PDB entry 8TFC | electron microscopy, 6.90 A resolution (low resolution: residue-level contacts below are approximate; hydrogen-bond / salt-bridge calls are withheld) | chains B and D of the 8 polymer chains in the assembly

# Chain B (and D)
Molecule: Glutamine synthetase
Source organism: Methanosarcina mazei Go1
Notes: EC 6.3.1.2; chain D of this document is another copy of the same molecule, construct and numbering; everything in this record applies to it too
Reference sequence: Q8PY99 (GLNA1_METMA); residue numbers follow UniProt; this construct covers 1-447
Chain sequence (467 residues; row label = number of the first residue in the row; numbers below 1 keep their minus sign (Met-19 is residue -19)):
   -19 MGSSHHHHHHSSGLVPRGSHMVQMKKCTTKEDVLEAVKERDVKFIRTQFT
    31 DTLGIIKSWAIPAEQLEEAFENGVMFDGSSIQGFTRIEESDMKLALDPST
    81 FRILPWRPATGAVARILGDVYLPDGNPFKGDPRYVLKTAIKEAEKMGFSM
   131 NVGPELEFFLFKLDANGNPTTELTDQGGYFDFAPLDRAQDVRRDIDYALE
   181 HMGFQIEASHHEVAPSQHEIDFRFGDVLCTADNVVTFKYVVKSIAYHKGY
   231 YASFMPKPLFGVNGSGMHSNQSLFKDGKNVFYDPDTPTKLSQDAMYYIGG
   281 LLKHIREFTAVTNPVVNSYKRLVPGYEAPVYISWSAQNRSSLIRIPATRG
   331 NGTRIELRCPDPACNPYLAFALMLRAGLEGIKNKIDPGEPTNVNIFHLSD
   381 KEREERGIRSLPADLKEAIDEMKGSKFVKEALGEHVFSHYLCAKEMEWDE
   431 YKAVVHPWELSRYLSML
Unresolved in the structure: -19 to 4, 63-69
Sequence notes: initiating methionine (-19); expression tag (-18 to 0)
From the paper describing this entry:
  - catalytic residues: Asp57 (citing earlier work)
  - mutagenesis - D57A, F204A, E307A, R319A: decreased catalytic activity

# Chain B / chain D interface
Contacting residue pairs (43; chain B residue first):
  Phe24(B) - Arg173(D)
  Phe24(B) - Asp176(D)
  Phe24(B) - Tyr177(D)
  Arg26(B) - Phe162(D)
  Ile35(B) - Asp161(D)
  Ile36(B) - Asp161(D)
  Ile36(B) - Phe162(D)
  Lys37(B) - Tyr159(D)
  Lys37(B) - Phe160(D)
  Lys37(B) - Asp161(D)
  Ser38(B) - Phe160(D)
  Ser38(B) - Phe162(D)
  Trp39(B) - Phe160(D)
  Trp39(B) - Ala188(D)
  Trp39(B) - Ser189(D)
  Trp39(B) - His190(D)
  Ala40(B) - Ala188(D)
  Ala40(B) - Ser189(D)
  Pro42(B) - Glu180(D)
  Pro42(B) - Ile186(D)
  Pro42(B) - Glu187(D)
  Glu44(B) - Glu180(D)
  Gln45(B) - Ile186(D)
  Asp57(B) - Tyr159(D)
  Asp57(B) - Arg319(D)
  Ser59(B) - Arg319(D)
  Ser60(B) - Tyr159(D)
  Ser60(B) - Phe160(D)
  Ser70(B) - Arg319(D)
  Asp71(B) - Arg324(D)
  Asp71(B) - Ala327(D)
  Trp86(B) - Gln169(D)
  Pro88(B) - Arg173(D)
  Thr90(B) - Asp174(D)
  Thr90(B) - Tyr177(D)
  Asn146(B) - Lys142(D)
  Tyr219(B) - Phe162(D)
  Lys222(B) - Leu165(D)
  Tyr226(B) - Leu165(D)
  Tyr226(B) - Asp166(D)
  His227(B) - Leu165(D)
  His227(B) - Gln169(D)
  His227(B) - Asp170(D)
Also at the interface, not in a pair above, chain B (29 interface residues in all): Lys23, Met55, Val93, Pro103, Ser223
Also at the interface, not in a pair above, chain D (25 interface residues in all): Arg203, Pro326, Thr328

# In short
29 residues of chain B and 25 residues of chain D are in contact. The paper reports the catalytic residue
Asp57(B); D57A, F204A and E307A of chain B, among others, reduce catalytic activity.
Both chains are Glutamine synthetase (Methanosarcina mazei Go1). Entry 8TFC (Cryo-EM structure of
Methanosarcina mazie glutamine synthetase captured as partial oligomer) was determined by electron microscopy
together with 8TFB, 8TFK, 8TGE and 8UFJ from the same study.
